5VHD - chain D; structure by X-ray diffraction, 2.55 A resolution.

# Chain D
Molecule: DEAH (Asp-Glu-Ala-His) box polypeptide 36
From: Bos taurus
UniProt: Q05B79 (Q05B79_BOVIN); the construct has insertions or renumbered stretches relative to UniProt, so the offset changes along the chain: 150-851 = UniProt 150-851; 856-1008 = UniProt 858-1010
Sequence (870 residues; row label = number of the first residue in the row; note: 4 numbers in that range are skipped by the numbering (no residue carries them; nothing is unmodelled there); a row labelled like 851A-851F holds insertion residues (851A, then the next letters in order)):
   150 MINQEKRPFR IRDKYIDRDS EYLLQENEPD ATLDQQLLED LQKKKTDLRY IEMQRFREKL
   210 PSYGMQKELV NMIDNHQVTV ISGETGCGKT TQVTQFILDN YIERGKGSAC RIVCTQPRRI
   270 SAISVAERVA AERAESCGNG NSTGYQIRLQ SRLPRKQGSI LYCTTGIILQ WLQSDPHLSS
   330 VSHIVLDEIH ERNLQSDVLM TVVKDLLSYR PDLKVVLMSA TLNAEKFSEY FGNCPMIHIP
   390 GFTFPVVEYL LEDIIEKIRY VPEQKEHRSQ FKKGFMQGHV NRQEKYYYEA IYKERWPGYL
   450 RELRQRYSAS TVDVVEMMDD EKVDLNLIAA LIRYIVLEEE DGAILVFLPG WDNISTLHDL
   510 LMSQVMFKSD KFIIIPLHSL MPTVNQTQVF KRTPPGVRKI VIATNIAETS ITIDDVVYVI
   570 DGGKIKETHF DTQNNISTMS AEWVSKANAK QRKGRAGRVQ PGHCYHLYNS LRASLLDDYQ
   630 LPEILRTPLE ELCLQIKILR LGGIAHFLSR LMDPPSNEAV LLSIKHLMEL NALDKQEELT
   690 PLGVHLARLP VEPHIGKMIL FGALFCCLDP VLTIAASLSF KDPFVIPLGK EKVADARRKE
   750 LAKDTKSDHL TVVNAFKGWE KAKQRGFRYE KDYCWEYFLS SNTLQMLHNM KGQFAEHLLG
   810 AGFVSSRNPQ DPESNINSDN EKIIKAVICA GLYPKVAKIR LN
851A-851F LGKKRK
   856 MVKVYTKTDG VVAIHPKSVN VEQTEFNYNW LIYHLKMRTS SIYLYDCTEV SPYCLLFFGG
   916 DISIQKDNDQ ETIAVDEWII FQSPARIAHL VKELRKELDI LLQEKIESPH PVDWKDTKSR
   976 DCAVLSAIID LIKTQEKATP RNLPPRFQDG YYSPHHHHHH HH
Disordered / not traced: 150-166, 413-434, 851A-851F, 922-924, 991-1017
Sequence notes: conflict Tyr-435 (Glu in Q05B79), Tyr-436 (Glu in Q05B79), Tyr-437 (Lys in Q05B79); expression tag (1009-1017)
Small-molecule neighbours:
  - ADP (adenosine-5'-diphosphate): Leu-209, Glu-233, Thr-234, Gly-235, Cys-236, Gly-237, Lys-238, Thr-239, Thr-240, Gln-241, Arg-277, Glu-281, Thr-392, Ser-559, Thr-561, Asp-563, Arg-607, Val-608
  - tetrafluoroaluminate (ALF): Glu-233, Thr-234, Gly-235, Lys-238, Thr-239, Glu-337, Ala-369, Thr-558, Ser-559, Gln-600, Arg-604, Arg-607
Swiss-Prot annotation at these positions:
  - region (Necessary for interaction with single-stranded DNA at the 3'-end of the G4-DNA structure): Asn-851, Leu-851A, Gly-851B, Lys-851C, Lys-851D, Arg-851E, Lys-851F, Met-856 to Tyr-860, His-870 to Tyr-900
  - motif: Asp-336 to His-339 (DEAH box), Asp-519 to Met-530 (Nuclear localization signal)
  - binding site (ATP): Gly-235 to Thr-240, Ser-559, Arg-604 to Arg-607
  - binding site (Mg(2+)): Glu-337, His-339
  - modified residue: Lys-947 (N6-acetyllysine), Ser-963 (Phosphoserine)

# Summary
Bound to chain D: ADP and tetrafluoroaluminate. UniProt lists 11 ATP-binding residues and Mg2+-binding
residues Glu-337 and His-339.
Chain D is DEAH (Asp-Glu-Ala-His) box polypeptide 36 (Bos taurus); the structure, DHX36 with an N-terminal
truncation bound to ADP-AlF4, was determined by X-ray diffraction, deposited together with 5VHA, 5VHC and
5VHE.
